Entry 7TAO (electron microscopy, 3.20 A resolution); this record covers chains C and A of the 15 polymer chains in the assembly.

Chain C:
Molecule: V-type proton ATPase subunit c''
Organism: Saccharomyces cerevisiae
UniProtKB: P23968 (VATO_YEAST); numbering as in UniProt (aligned over 1-213)
Sequence (213 residues; numbered 1 to 213; the number before each row is that of its first residue):
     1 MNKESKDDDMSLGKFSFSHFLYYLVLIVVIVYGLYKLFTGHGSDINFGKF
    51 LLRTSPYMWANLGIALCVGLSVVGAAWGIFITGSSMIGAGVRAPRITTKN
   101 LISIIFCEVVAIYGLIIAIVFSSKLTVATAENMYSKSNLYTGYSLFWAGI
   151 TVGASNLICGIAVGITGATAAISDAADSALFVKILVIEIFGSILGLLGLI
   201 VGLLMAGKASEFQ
Disordered / not traced: 1-15
UniProt features mapped onto this chain:
  - site: Glu108 (Essential for proton translocation)
  - mutagenesis: Glu108 (E108D: Partial inactivation; E108L/Q/V: Inactivation)
Ligand contacts: WEV ((5R)-2,4-dideoxy-1-C-{(2S,3R,4S)-3-hydroxy-4-[(2R,3S,4E,6E,9R,10S,11R,12E,14Z)-10-hydroxy-3,15-dimethoxy-7,9,11,13-tetramethyl-16-oxo-1-oxacyclohexadeca-4,6,12,14-tetraen-2-yl]pentan-2-yl}-4-methyl-5-propan-2-yl-alpha-D-threo-pentopyranose): Val186, Ile189, Phe190, Ile193
What the authors report for this chain:
  - binding site for WEV: Val186, Ile189, Phe190

Chain A:
Molecule: V-type proton ATPase subunit a, vacuolar isoform
Organism: Saccharomyces cerevisiae
UniProtKB: P32563 (VPH1_YEAST); residue numbers follow UniProt; this construct covers 1-840
Sequence (840 residues; each row starts with the number of its first residue):
     1 MAEKEEAIFRSAEMALVQFYIPQEISRDSAYTLGQLGLVQFRDLNSKVRA
    51 FQRTFVNEIRRLDNVERQYRYFYSLLKKHDIKLYEGDTDKYLDGSGELYV
   101 PPSGSVIDDYVRNASYLEERLIQMEDATDQIEVQKNDLEQYRFILQSGDE
   151 FFLKGDNTDSTSYMDEDMIDANGENIAAAIGASVNYVTGVIARDKVATLE
   201 QILWRVLRGNLFFKTVEIEQPVYDVKTREYKHKNAFIVFSHGDLIIKRIR
   251 KIAESLDANLYDVDSSNEGRSQQLAKVNKNLSDLYTVLKTTSTTLESELY
   301 AIAKELDSWFQDVTREKAIFEILNKSNYDTNRKILIAEGWIPRDELATLQ
   351 ARLGEMIARLGIDVPSIIQVLDTNHTPPTFHRTNKFTAGFQSICDCYGIA
   401 QYREINAGLPTIVTFPFMFAIMFGDMGHGFLMTLAALSLVLNEKKINKMK
   451 RGEIFDMAFTGRYIILLMGVFSMYTGFLYNDIFSKTMTIFKSGWKWPDHW
   501 KKGESITATSVGTYPIGLDWAWHGTENALLFSNSYKMKLSILMGFIHMTY
   551 SYFFSLANHLYFNSMIDIIGNFIPGLLFMQGIFGYLSVCIVYKWAVDWVK
   601 DGKPAPGLLNMLINMFLSPGTIDDELYPHQAKVQVFLLLMALVCIPWLLL
   651 VKPLHFKFTHKKKSHEPLPSTEADASSEDLEAQQLISAMDADDAEEEEVG
   701 SGSHGEDFGDIMIHQVIHTIEFCLNCVSHTASYLRLWALSLAHAQLSSVL
   751 WTMTIQIAFGFRGFVGVFMTVALFAMWFALTCAVLVLMEGTSAMLHSLRL
   801 HWVESMSKFFVGEGLPYEPFAFEYKDMEVAVASASSSASS
Disordered / not traced: 1-2, 155-183, 660-705, 828-840
UniProt features mapped onto this chain:
  - modified residue: Ala2 (N-acetylalanine)
  - mutagenesis: Asp425 (D425N: Reduces assembly of V-ATPase complexes and reduces ATPase activity of the assembled complexes), Lys538 (K538A: Reduces assembly of V-ATPase complexes), Lys593 (K593A: Reduces ATPase activity), Gln634 (Q634L: Reduces subunit stability), His729 (H729R: Reduces ATPase activity), Arg735 (R735L: Reduces subunit stability), Leu739 (L739S: Reduces ATPase activity), His743 (H743A/E/Y: Reduces ATPase activity), Leu746 (L746S: Reduces ATPase activity), Leu780 (L780S: Reduces assembly of V-ATPase complexes), Glu789 (E789A/D/H/Q: Abolishes ATPase activity and proton transport, but does not affect complex assembly), Leu800 (L800S: Reduces assembly of V-ATPase complexes), 4 further mutagenesis entries in UniProt
Ligand contacts:
  - WEV ((5R)-2,4-dideoxy-1-C-{(2S,3R,4S)-3-hydroxy-4-[(2R,3S,4E,6E,9R,10S,11R,12E,14Z)-10-hydroxy-3,15-dimethoxy-7,9,11,13-tetramethyl-16-oxo-1-oxacyclohexadeca-4,6,12,14-tetraen-2-yl]pentan-2-yl}-4-methyl-5-propan-2-yl-alpha-D-threo-pentopyranose), molecule 1: Ile454, Leu780, Ala783, Val784, Leu787
  - WEV, molecule 2: Ile713, Val716, Ile717, Ile720
What the authors report for this chain:
  - binding site for WEV: Leu780, Ala783

Chain C / chain A interface:
Pairs across the interface (26; chain C residue first):
  Thr98(C) with Cys396(A); Tyr397(A), hydrogen bond (side chain-backbone)
  Ile105(C) with Arg799(A); Val803(A), hydrophobic
  Phe106(C) with Leu724(A), hydrophobic; Asn725(A)
  Glu108(C) with Arg735(A), salt bridge
  Val109(C) with Ser728(A)
  Ile112(C) with Ala731(A); Ser732(A); Arg735(A)
  Tyr113(C) with Ser728(A), hydrogen bond
  Leu115(C) with Trp737(A), hydrophobic
  Ile116(C) with Ala731(A), hydrophobic; Leu734(A), hydrophobic
  Ile119(C) with Trp737(A), hydrophobic
  Val120(C) with Leu609(A), hydrophobic
  Leu185(C) with Glu721(A)
  Val186(C) with Ile717(A), hydrophobic
  Ile189(C) with Ile720(A), hydrophobic; Glu721(A); Leu724(A), hydrophobic
  Ser192(C) with Leu724(A)
  Ile193(C) with Leu724(A), hydrophobic
  Leu203(C) with Ile613(A), hydrophobic
  Leu204(C) with Leu617(A), hydrophobic
Also at the interface, not in a pair above, chain C (22 interface residues in all): Leu101, Val182, Leu196, Ile200
Also at the interface, not in a pair above, chain A (21 interface residues in all): Met537, Val727, Trp802

Summary:
The interface between chain C and chain A involves 22 residues on one side and 21 on the other; the contacts
include 2 hydrogen bonds and 1 salt bridge. Among the polar pairs are Glu108(C)-Arg735(A), Thr98(C)-Tyr397(A)
and Tyr113(C)-Ser728(A). The paper reports a binding site for WEV at Val186(C), Ile189(C) and Leu780(A) among
others.
Here chain C is V-type proton ATPase subunit c'' and chain A is V-type proton ATPase subunit a, vacuolar
isoform, both from Saccharomyces cerevisiae. Entry 7TAO (Cryo-EM structure of bafilomycin A1 bound to yeast VO
V-ATPase) was determined by electron microscopy (same publication as 7TAP).
